Entry 4Z1G (X-ray diffraction, 3.10 A resolution); this record covers chain A.

# Chain A
Protein: Heat shock protein 75 kDa, mitochondrial
Organism: Homo sapiens
Reference sequence: Q12931 (TRAP1_HUMAN); residues 60-561 here = UniProt positions 60-561
Amino-acid sequence (502 residues; row label = number of the first residue in the row):
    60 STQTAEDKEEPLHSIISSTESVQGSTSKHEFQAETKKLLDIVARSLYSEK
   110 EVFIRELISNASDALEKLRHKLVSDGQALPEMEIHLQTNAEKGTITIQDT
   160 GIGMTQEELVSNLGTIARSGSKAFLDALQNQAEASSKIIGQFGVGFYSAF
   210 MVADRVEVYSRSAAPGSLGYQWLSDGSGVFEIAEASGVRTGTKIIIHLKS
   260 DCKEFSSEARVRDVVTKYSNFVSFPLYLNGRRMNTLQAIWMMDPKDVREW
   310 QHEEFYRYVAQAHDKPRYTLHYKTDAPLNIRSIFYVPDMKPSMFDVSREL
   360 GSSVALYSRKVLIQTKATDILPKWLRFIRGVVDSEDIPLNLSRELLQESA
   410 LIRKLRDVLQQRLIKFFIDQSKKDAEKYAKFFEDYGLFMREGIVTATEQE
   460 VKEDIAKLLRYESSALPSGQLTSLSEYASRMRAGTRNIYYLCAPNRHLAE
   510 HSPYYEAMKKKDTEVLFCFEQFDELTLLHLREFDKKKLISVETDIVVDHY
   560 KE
Not modelled in the structure: 60-68, 171-201, 351-361, 398-407, 493-494, 553-561
Disulfide bonds: C501-C527
Ligand contacts: biib021 (94M; 6-chloro-9-[(4-methoxy-3,5-dimethylpyridin-2-yl)methyl]-9H-purin-2-amine): N119, A120, A123, D158, I161, G162, M163, L168, G202, F205, Y206, V217, W231, T251, I253

# In short
Chain A binds biib021.
Chain A is Heat shock protein 75 kDa, mitochondrial (Homo sapiens); the structure, Crystal structure of human
Trap1 with BIIB-021, was determined by X-ray diffraction (same publication as 4Z1F and 4Z1H).
